5H1C - chains C and D of the 5 polymer chains in the assembly; structure by electron microscopy, 4.50 A resolution (low resolution: residue-level contacts below are approximate; hydrogen-bond / salt-bridge calls are withheld).

Chain C:
Protein: DNA repair protein RAD51 homolog 1
Source organism: Homo sapiens
Reference sequence: Q06609 (RAD51_HUMAN); residue numbers follow UniProt; this construct covers 1-339
Chain sequence (339 residues; numbered 1 to 339; the number before each row is that of its first residue):
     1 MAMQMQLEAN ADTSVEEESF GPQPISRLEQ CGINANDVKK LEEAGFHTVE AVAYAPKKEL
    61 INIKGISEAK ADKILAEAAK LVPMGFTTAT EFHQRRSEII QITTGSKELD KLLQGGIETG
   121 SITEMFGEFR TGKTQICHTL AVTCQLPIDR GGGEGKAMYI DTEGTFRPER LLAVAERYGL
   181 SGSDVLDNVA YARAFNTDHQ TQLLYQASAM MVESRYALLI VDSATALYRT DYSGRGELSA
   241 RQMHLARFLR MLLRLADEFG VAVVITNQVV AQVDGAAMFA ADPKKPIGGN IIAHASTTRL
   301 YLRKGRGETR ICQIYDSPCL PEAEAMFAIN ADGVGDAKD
Not modelled in the structure: 1-21, 278-281, 337-339
Differences from the reference sequence: engineered mutation Gln-313 (Lys in Q06609)
Glycans and other covalent adducts: covalent link Ala-217/Val-261; covalent link Val-270/Ile-287
Metal / ion sites: Mg2+: Asp-222 (together with AMP-PNP)
Small-molecule neighbours:
  - AMP-PNP, molecule 1: Arg-130, Thr-131, Gly-132, Lys-133, Thr-134, Gln-135, Glu-163, Thr-165, Arg-170, Asp-222, Gln-268, Glu-308, Arg-310, Ile-329, Asn-330
  - AMP-PNP, molecule 2: Ala-293, His-294, Ser-296, Asp-316, Ser-317, Pro-318, Cys-319, Leu-320, Pro-321, Glu-322
What the authors report for this chain:
  - binding site for the 9-nt DNA strand: Arg-235
  - mutagenesis - R235E: abolished catalytic activity on DNA strand exchange (citing earlier work)
  - mutagenesis - R235E: decreased binding to ssDNA (citing earlier work)
  - binding site for AMP-PNP: Lys-133, Thr-134
  - self-association interface (contacts with another copy of this molecule); pairs are residue here / residue on that copy: Tyr-54/Phe-195 (pi stacking)

Chain D:
Molecule: 9-nt DNA strand
Sequence (9 nucleotides; each row starts with the number of its first residue):
     1 TTTTTTTTT

Chain C / chain D interface:
Pairs across the interface (15; chain C residue first):
  Arg-229(C) / DT9(D)
  Leu-238(C) / DT6(D)
  Leu-238(C) / DT7(D)
  Ser-239(C) / DT6(D)
  Arg-241(C) / DT7(D)
  Arg-241(C) / DT8(D)
  Gln-242(C) / DT6(D)
  Gln-242(C) / DT7(D)
  Ala-271(C) / DT9(D)
  Ile-287(C) / DT8(D)
  Gly-288(C) / DT7(D)
  Gly-288(C) / DT8(D)
  Gly-289(C) / DT7(D)
  Gly-289(C) / DT8(D)
  Ile-291(C) / DT7(D)
Other interface residues (no listed pair), chain C (14 interface residues in all): Val-270, Gln-272, Val-273, Asn-290
Other interface residues (no listed pair), chain D (5 interface residues in all): DT5

In short:
The interface between chain C and chain D involves 14 residues on one side and 5 on the other. Ligands of
chain C: AMP-PNP. The paper reports a binding site for AMP-PNP at Lys-133(C) and Thr-134(C); R235E of chain C
abolishes catalytic activity on DNA strand exchange.
Chain C is DNA repair protein RAD51 homolog 1 (Homo sapiens) and chain D is a 9-nt DNA strand; the structure,
Human RAD51 post-synaptic complexes, was determined by electron microscopy, deposited together with 5H1B.
